Entry 3PE4 (X-ray diffraction, 1.95 A resolution); this record covers chains A and B.

# Chain A
Molecule: UDP-N-acetylglucosamine--peptide N-acetylglucosaminyltransferase 110 kDa subunit
Source organism: Homo sapiens
Notes: EC 2.4.1.-; fragment: hOGT4.5
UniProt: O15294 (OGT1_HUMAN); residues 313-1031 here correspond to UniProt positions 323-1041 (UniProt number = residue number + 10)
Sequence (723 residues; numbered 309 to 1031; the number before each row is that of its first residue):
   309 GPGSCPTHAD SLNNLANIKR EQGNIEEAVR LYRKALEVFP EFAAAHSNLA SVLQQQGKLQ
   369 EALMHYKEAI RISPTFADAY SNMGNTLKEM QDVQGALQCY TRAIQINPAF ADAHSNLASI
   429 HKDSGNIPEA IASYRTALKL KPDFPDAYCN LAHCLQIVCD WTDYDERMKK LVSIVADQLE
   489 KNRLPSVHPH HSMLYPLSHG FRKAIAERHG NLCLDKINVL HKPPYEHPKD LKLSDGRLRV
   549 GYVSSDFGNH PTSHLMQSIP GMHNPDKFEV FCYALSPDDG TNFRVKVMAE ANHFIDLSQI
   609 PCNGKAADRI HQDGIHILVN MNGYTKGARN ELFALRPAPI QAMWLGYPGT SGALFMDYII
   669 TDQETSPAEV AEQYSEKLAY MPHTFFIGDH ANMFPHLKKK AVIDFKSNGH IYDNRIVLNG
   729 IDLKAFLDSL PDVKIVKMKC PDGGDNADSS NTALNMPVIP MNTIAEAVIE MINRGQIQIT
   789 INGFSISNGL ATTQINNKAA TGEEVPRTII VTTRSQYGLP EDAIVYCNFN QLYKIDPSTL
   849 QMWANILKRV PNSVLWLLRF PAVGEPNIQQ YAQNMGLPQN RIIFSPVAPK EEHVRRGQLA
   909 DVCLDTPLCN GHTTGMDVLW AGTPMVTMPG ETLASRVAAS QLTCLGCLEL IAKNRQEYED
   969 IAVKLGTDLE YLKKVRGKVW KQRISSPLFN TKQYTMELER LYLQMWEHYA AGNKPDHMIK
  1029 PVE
Disordered / not traced: 309-314, 715-718, 747-761, 1029-1031
Construct notes: expression tag (309-312)
Small-molecule neighbours: UDP (uridine-5'-diphosphate): Pro559, His562, Phe837, Asn838, Gln839, Lys842, Leu866, Phe868, Val895, Ala896, Pro897, Lys898, His901, Arg904, Gly919, His920, Thr921, Thr922, Asp925
UniProt features mapped onto this chain:
  - region: Lys981 to Lys1000 (Required for phosphatidylinositol 3,4,5-triphosphate binding)
  - motif: Asp454 to Tyr456 (DFP motif), Lys477 to Pro493 (Nuclear localization signal)
  - active site: His498 (Proton acceptor)
  - binding site (UDP): Gln839, Lys842, Ala896 to Lys898, His901 to Arg904, His920 to Thr922, Asp925
  - modified residue: Thr444 (Phosphothreonine), Tyr979 (Phosphotyrosine)
  - glycosylation: Ser389 (O-linked (GlcNAc) serine)
Reported in the primary citation:
  - catalytic residues: His498, His558
  - binding site for Casein kinase II subunit alpha (chain B): His498

# Chain B
Molecule: Casein kinase II subunit alpha
UniProt: P68400 (CSK21_HUMAN); residues 14-26 here correspond to UniProt positions 340-352 (UniProt number = residue number + 326)
Sequence (14 residues; row label = number of the first residue in the row):
    13 YPGGSTPVSS ANMM
Construct notes: expression tag (13)
Small-molecule neighbours: UDP (uridine-5'-diphosphate): Thr18, Pro19, Val20, Ser21
UniProt features mapped onto this chain:
  - modified residue: Thr18 (Phosphothreonine)

# Chain A / chain B interface
Pairs across the interface (33; chain A residue first):
  Lys396(A) with Met25(B)
  Asp431(A) with Met25(B)
  Pro493(A) with Met26(B)
  Ser494(A) with Met26(B)
  His496(A) with Ala23(B); Asn24(B), hydrogen bond; Met26(B)
  His498(A) with Ser21(B); Ser22(B); Ala23(B)
  His499(A) with Ala23(B)
  His517(A) with Met26(B)
  Asn557(A) with Pro19(B)
  His558(A) with Pro19(B); Val20(B), hydrogen bond (side chain-backbone)
  Pro559(A) with Pro19(B); Val20(B), hydrophobic
  Tyr632(A) with Ala23(B); Asn24(B)
  Thr633(A) with Ser21(B); Ser22(B); Asn24(B)
  Lys634(A) with Ser22(B), hydrogen bond (backbone-backbone); Ala23(B); Asn24(B)
  Gln839(A) with Val20(B)
  Phe868(A) with Val20(B), hydrophobic
  Val895(A) with Tyr13(B); Pro14(B); Thr18(B)
  Ala896(A) with Tyr13(B); Thr18(B)
  Pro897(A) with Tyr13(B), hydrophobic
Other interface residues (no listed pair), chain A (27 interface residues in all): Leu492, Val495, Ala636, Gly654, Thr801, Asn805, Thr809, Pro894
The authors on this interface:
  - interface residues, chain A: His498(A), His558(A)

# In short
27 residues of chain A and 11 residues of chain B are in contact, with 3 hydrogen bonds. Polar pairs include
His496(A)-Asn24(B), His558(A)-Val20(B) and Lys634(A)-Ser22(B). UDP is bound between chain A and chain B. The
paper reports catalytic residues His498(A) and His558(A); a binding site for Casein kinase II subunit alpha
(chain B) at His498(A).
Chain A is UDP-N-acetylglucosamine--peptide N-acetylglucosaminyltransferase 110 kDa subunit (Homo sapiens) and
chain B is Casein kinase II subunit alpha; the structure, Structure of human O-GlcNAc transferase and its
complex with a peptide substrate, was determined by X-ray diffraction, deposited together with 3PE3.
